PDB entry 7OKO | electron microscopy, 3.40 A resolution | chains A and L of the 65 polymer chains in the assembly

# Chain A (and L)
Molecule: Type-F conjugative transfer system secretin TraK
Organism: Salmonella enterica subsp. salamae serovar 58:l,z13,z28:z6
Notes: chain L of this document is another copy of the same molecule, construct and numbering; everything in this record applies to it too
UniProt: A0A734HNY4 (A0A734HNY4_SALER); numbering as in UniProt (aligned over 24-239)
Amino-acid sequence (216 residues; each row starts with the number of its first residue):
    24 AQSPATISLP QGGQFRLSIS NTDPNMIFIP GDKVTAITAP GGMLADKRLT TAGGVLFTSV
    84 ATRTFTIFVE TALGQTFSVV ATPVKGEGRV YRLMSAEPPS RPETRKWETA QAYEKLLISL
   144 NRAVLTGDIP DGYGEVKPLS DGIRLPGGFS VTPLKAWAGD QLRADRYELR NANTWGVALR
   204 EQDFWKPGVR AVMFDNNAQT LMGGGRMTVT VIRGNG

# Interface between chain A and chain L
Pairs across the interface - 30 pairs, chain A then chain L:
  A24(A) with L32(L); P33(L); G36(L); Q37(L), hydrogen bond (backbone-backbone); F38(L)
  Q25(A) with P33(L); G36(L); Q37(L)
  S26(A) with P33(L)
  P27(A) with Q34(L); G35(L)
  T45(A) with R86(L)
  D46(A) with R86(L), salt bridge; T87(L); F88(L); T89(L)
  P47(A) with P63(L); F91(L)
  M49(A) with F91(L), hydrophobic
  F51(A) with Q34(L)
  R71(A) with T61(L), hydrogen bond; E93(L), salt bridge
  T73(A) with E93(L)
  A75(A) with G97(L)
  L79(A) with T61(L)
  E110(A) with R39(L), salt bridge
  G111(A) with Q37(L), hydrogen bond (backbone-side chain); T89(L), hydrogen bond (backbone-side chain)
  V113(A) with G35(L); F91(L), hydrophobic
Also at the interface, not in a pair above, chain A (19 interface residues in all): N48, T74, R112
Also at the interface, not in a pair above, chain L (21 interface residues in all): A59, T99, S101, V103

# Summary
19 residues of chain A and 21 residues of chain L are in contact, with 4 hydrogen bonds and 3 salt bridges.
Polar contacts include D46(A)-R86(L), R71(A)-E93(L) and E110(A)-R39(L).
Both chains are Type-F conjugative transfer system secretin TraK (Salmonella enterica subsp. salamae serovar
58:l,z13,z28:z6). Entry 7OKO (Structure of the outer-membrane core complex (outer ring) from a conjugative
type IV secretion system) was determined by electron microscopy together with 7OKN from the same study.
